PDB entry 8CXM | electron microscopy, 3.21 A resolution | chains Z and 2 of the 55 polymer chains in the assembly

[Chain Z (and 2)]
Protein: Flagellin
Organism: Escherichia coli K-12
Notes: chain 2 of this document is another copy of the same molecule, construct and numbering; everything in this record applies to it too
Reference sequence: P04949 (FLIC_ECOLI); residue numbers follow UniProt; this construct covers 1-498
Chain sequence (498 residues; row label = number of the first residue in the row):
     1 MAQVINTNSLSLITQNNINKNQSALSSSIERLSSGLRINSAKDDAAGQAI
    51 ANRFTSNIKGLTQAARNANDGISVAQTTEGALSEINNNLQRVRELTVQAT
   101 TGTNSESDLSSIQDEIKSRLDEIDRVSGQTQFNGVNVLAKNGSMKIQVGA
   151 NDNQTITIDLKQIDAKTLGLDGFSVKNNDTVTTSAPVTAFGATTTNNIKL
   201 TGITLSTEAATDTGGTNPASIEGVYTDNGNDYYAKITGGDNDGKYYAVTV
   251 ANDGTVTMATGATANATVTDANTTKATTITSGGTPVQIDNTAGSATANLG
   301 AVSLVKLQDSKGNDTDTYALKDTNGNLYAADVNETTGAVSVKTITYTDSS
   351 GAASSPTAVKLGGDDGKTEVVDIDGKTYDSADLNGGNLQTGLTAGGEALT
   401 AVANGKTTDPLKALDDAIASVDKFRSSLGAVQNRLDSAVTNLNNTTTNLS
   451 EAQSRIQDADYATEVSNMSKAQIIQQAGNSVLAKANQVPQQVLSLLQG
Unresolved in the structure: 1-2, 178-406

[Interface between chain Z and chain 2]
Pairs across the interface - 17 pairs, chain Z then chain 2:
  Ile5(Z) with Lys470(2); Ile474(2), hydrophobic
  Asn6(Z) with Lys470(2)
  Ser11(Z) with Ser466(2), hydrogen bond
  Gln15(Z) with Ala462(2); Thr463(2), hydrogen bond; Ser466(2), hydrogen bond
  Leu482(Z) with Ala462(2); Ser466(2)
  Asn486(Z) with Ser466(2), hydrogen bond; Ser469(2)
  Pro489(Z) with Ile473(2), hydrophobic
  Gln490(Z) with Ile473(2)
  Leu493(Z) with Gln476(2); Ala477(2)
  Leu496(Z) with Ala477(2), hydrophobic; Lys484(2)
Also at the interface, not in a pair above, chain Z (12 interface residues in all): Thr7, Val492

[Overview]
12 residues of chain Z and 10 residues of chain 2 are in contact; the contacts include 4 hydrogen bonds. Polar
pairs include Ser11(Z)-Ser466(2), Gln15(Z)-Thr463(2) and Gln15(Z)-Ser466(2).
Chain Z and chain 2 are both Flagellin (Escherichia coli K-12); the structure, Cryo-EM structure of the
supercoiled E. coli K12 flagellar filament core, Normal waveform, was determined by electron microscopy,
deposited together with 8CVI, 8CWM and 8CYE.
